Entry 8UMQ (X-ray diffraction, 3.26 A resolution); this record covers chains B and A.

Chain B:
Protein: REST corepressor 1
Source organism: Homo sapiens
UniProt: Q9UKL0 (RCOR1_HUMAN); residues 305-440 here correspond to UniProt positions 308-443 (UniProt number = residue number + 3)
Sequence (144 residues; numbered 297 to 440; the number before each row is that of its first residue):
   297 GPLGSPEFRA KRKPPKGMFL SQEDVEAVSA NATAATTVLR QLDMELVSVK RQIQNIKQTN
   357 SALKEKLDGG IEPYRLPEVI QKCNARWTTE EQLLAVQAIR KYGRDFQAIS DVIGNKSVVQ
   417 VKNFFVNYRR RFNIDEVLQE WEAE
Unresolved in the structure: 297-307
Differences from the reference sequence: expression tag (297-304)

Chain A:
Protein: Lysine-specific histone demethylase 1A
Source organism: Homo sapiens
Notes: EC 1.14.99.66
UniProt: O60341 (KDM1A_HUMAN); numbering as in UniProt (aligned over 1-852)
Sequence (871 residues; numbered -18 to 852; the number before each row is that of its first residue; numbers below 1 keep their minus sign (Gly-18 is residue -18)):
   -18 GSSHHHHHHS SGLVPRGSHM LSGKKAAAAA AAAAAAATGT EAGPGTAGGS ENGSEVAAQP
    42 AGLSGPAEVG PGAVGERTPR KKEPPRASPP GGLAEPPGSA GPQAGPTVVP GSATPMETGI
   102 AETPEGRRTS RRKRAKVEYR EMDESLANLS EDEYYSEEER NAKAEKEKKL PPPPPQAPPE
   162 EENESEPEEP SGVEGAAFQS RLPHDRMTSQ EAACFPDIIS GPQQTQKVFL FIRNRTLQLW
   222 LDNPKIQLTF EATLQQLEAP YNSDTVLVHR VHSYLERHGL INFGIYKRIK PLPTKKTGKV
   282 IIIGSGVSGL AAARQLQSFG MDVTLLEARD RVGGRVATFR KGNYVADLGA MVVTGLGGNP
   342 MAVVSKQVNM ELAKIKQKCP LYEANGQAVP KEKDEMVEQE FNRLLEATSY LSHQLDFNVL
   402 NNKPVSLGQA LEVVIQLQEK HVKDEQIEHW KKIVKTQEEL KELLNKMVNL KEKIKELHQQ
   462 YKEASEVKPP RDITAEFLVK SKHRDLTALC KEYDELAETQ GKLEEKLQEL EANPPSDVYL
   522 SSRDRQILDW HFANLEFANA TPLSTLSLKH WDQDDDFEFT GSHLTVRNGY SCVPVALAEG
   582 LDIKLNTAVR QVRYTASGCE VIAVNTRSTS QTFIYKCDAV LCTLPLGVLK QQPPAVQFVP
   642 PLPEWKTSAV QRMGFGNLNK VVLCFDRVFW DPSVNLFGHV GSTTASRGEL FLFWNLYKAP
   702 ILLALVAGEA AGIMENISDD VIVGRCLAIL KGIFGSSAVP QPKETVVSRW RADPWARGSY
   762 SYVAAGSSGN DYDLMAQPIT PGPSIPGAPQ PIPRLFFAGE HTIRNYPATV HGALLSGLRE
   822 AGRIADQFLG AMYTLPRQAT PGVPAQQSPS M
Unresolved in the structure: -18 to 170, 837-852
Differences from the reference sequence: expression tag (-18 to 0)
Small-molecule neighbours: YAO ([(2R,3S,4R,5R)-5-(6-amino-9H-purin-9-yl)-3,4-dihydroxyoxolan-2-yl]methyl (2R,3S,4S)-5-[(1R,3S,3aS,13R)-3-(3-benzamidophenyl)-1-hydroxy-10,11-dimethyl-4,6-dioxo-2,3,5,6-tetrahydro-1H-benzo[g]pyrrolo[2,1-e]pteridin-8(4H)-yl]-2,3,4-trihydroxypentyl dihydrogen diphosphate (non-preferred name)): Ile284, Gly285, Ser286, Gly287, Val288, Ser289, Gly290, Leu307, Glu308, Ala309, Arg310, Gly314, Gly315, Arg316, Val317, Leu329, Gly330, Ala331, Met332, Val333, Thr335, Ala539, Asn540, Trp552, Asp555, Thr588, Ala589, Val590, Thr624, Leu625, Pro626, Val629, Val637, Leu659, Lys661, Trp751, Trp756, Ser760, Tyr761, Ser762, Tyr763, Gly800, Glu801, Pro808, Ala809, Thr810, Val811, Ala814
What the authors report for this chain:
  - mutagenesis - T684DEL/T685DEL/A686DEL/S687DEL: increased growth in response to AW4

How chain B and chain A interact:
Residue-residue contacts - 82 pairs, chain B then chain A:
  Arg308(B) with Tyr391(A); Gln395(A), hydrogen bond
  Lys309(B) with Tyr391(A)
  Pro310(B) with Tyr391(A)
  Pro311(B) with Arg384(A); Glu387(A)
  Lys312(B) with Arg384(A), hydrogen bond (backbone-side chain)
  Gly313(B) with Arg384(A); Gln419(A), hydrogen bond (backbone-side chain)
  Met314(B) with Glu381(A); Arg384(A); Ala388(A), hydrophobic; Gln419(A)
  Phe315(B) with Leu418(A); Gln419(A), hydrogen bond (backbone-side chain); His422(A)
  Leu316(B) with Tyr391(A), hydrophobic; Leu392(A), hydrophobic; Val415(A), hydrophobic
  Asp320(B) with Lys421(A), salt bridge
  Val321(B) with Leu418(A), hydrophobic
  Val324(B) with Gln417(A); Leu418(A), hydrophobic
  Ala331(B) with Gln417(A)
  Leu338(B) with Lys424(A); Asp425(A); Ile428(A), hydrophobic
  Asp339(B) with Lys424(A), salt bridge
  Glu341(B) with Ile428(A)
  Leu342(B) with Gln427(A); Ile428(A), hydrophobic; Trp431(A)
  Val345(B) with Trp431(A), hydrophobic; Lys432(A)
  Lys346(B) with Trp431(A)
  Ile349(B) with Trp431(A), hydrophobic; Ile434(A), hydrophobic; Val435(A), hydrophobic
  Ile352(B) with Gln438(A); Glu439(A)
  Lys353(B) with Gln438(A); Glu512(A), salt bridge
  Thr355(B) with Lys442(A)
  Asn356(B) with Gln438(A), hydrogen bond (side chain-backbone); Leu441(A); Lys442(A); Leu445(A)
  Leu359(B) with Lys442(A); Leu445(A), hydrophobic; Asn446(A)
  Lys360(B) with Glu505(A), salt bridge
  Lys362(B) with Val449(A); Lys452(A)
  Leu363(B) with Met448(A), hydrophobic; Val449(A), hydrophobic; Tyr494(A)
  Asp364(B) with Lys452(A), hydrogen bond (backbone-side chain)
  Gly366(B) with Lys452(A), hydrogen bond (backbone-side chain); Tyr494(A)
  Ile367(B) with Tyr494(A), hydrophobic
  Pro369(B) with His459(A)
  Tyr370(B) with Ile455(A), hydrophobic; Lys456(A); His459(A); Leu487(A)
  Arg371(B) with Asp495(A), salt bridge
  Leu372(B) with Tyr462(A), hydrophobic; His484(A); Leu487(A), hydrophobic
  Leu389(B) with Ile474(A), hydrophobic
  Leu390(B) with Phe478(A), hydrophobic; Lys481(A)
  Gln393(B) with Ile474(A), hydrogen bond (side chain-backbone); Thr475(A); Phe478(A)
  Ala394(B) with Phe478(A)
  Tyr398(B) with Ser482(A); Arg485(A); Asp486(A), hydrogen bond
  Asp401(B) with Arg485(A), salt bridge
  Ala404(B) with Arg485(A)
  Val408(B) with Lys481(A)
Interface residues without a listed pair, chain B (53 interface residues in all): Ser317, Gln318, Ser325, Leu335, Gln348, Pro373, Val375, Glu386, Lys397, Asp407
Interface residues without a listed pair, chain A (54 interface residues in all): Leu396, Phe398, Leu401, Glu420, Glu477, Cys491, Tyr520

In short:
The interface between chain B and chain A involves 53 residues on one side and 54 on the other, with 9
hydrogen bonds and 6 salt bridges. Polar pairs include Asp320(B)-Lys421(A), Asp339(B)-Lys424(A) and
Lys353(B)-Glu512(A). Ligands of chain A: compound YAO. From the paper: T684DEL/T685DEL/A686DEL/S687DEL of
chain A increase growth in response to AW4.
Chain B is REST corepressor 1 and chain A is Lysine-specific histone demethylase 1A, both from Homo sapiens;
the structure, LSD1-CoREST in complex with T18, long soaking, was determined by X-ray diffraction together
with 8BOP, 8BOX, 8F2Z, 8F30, 8F59, 8F6S and 18 further entries from the same study.
